3L6R - chain A; structure by X-ray diffraction, 1.70 A resolution.

[Chain A]
Name: Serine racemase
Source organism: Homo sapiens
Notes: EC 5.1.1.18
UniProtKB: Q9GZT4 (SRR_HUMAN); residues 1-340 here = UniProt positions 1-340
Amino-acid sequence (346 residues; each row starts with the number of its first residue):
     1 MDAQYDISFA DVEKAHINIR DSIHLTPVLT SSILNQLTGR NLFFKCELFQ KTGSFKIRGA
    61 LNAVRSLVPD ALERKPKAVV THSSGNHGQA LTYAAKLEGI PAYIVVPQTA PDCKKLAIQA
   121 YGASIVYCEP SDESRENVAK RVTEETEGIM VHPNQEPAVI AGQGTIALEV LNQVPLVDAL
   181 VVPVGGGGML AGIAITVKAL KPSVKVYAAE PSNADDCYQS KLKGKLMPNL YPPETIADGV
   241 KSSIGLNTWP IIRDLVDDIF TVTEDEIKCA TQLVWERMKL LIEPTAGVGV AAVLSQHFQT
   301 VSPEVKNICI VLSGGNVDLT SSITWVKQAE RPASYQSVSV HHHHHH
Disordered / not traced: 1-2, 69-75, 330-346
Construct notes: engineered mutation Asp2 (Cys in Q9GZT4), Asp6 (Cys in Q9GZT4); expression tag (341-346)
Modified positions: Mse1 (selenomethionine); Lys56 ((2S)-2-amino-6-[[3-hydroxy-2-methyl-5-(phosphonooxymethyl)pyridin-4-yl]methylideneamino]hexanoic acid; LLP); Mse150, Mse189, Mse227, Mse278 (selenomethionine; parent Met)
Ion coordination: Mn2+: Glu210, Ala214, Asp216
Residues lining bound ligands: malonate ion (MLI): Lys56, His82, Ser83, Ser84, Gly85, Asn86, His87, Arg135, Pro153, Asn154, Gly239, Ser242
Curated features (UniProtKB/Swiss-Prot):
  - active site (Proton acceptor): Lys56, Ser84
  - binding site (Mg(2+)): Glu13, Asp178, Glu210, Ala214, Asp216, Asn247
  - binding site (ATP): Ser31, Ser32, Ile33, Lys51, Thr52, Gln89, Tyr121, Lys279, Asn316
  - binding site (Ca(2+)): Pro69, Thr81, Glu210, Ala214, Asp216, Asn247
  - binding site (pyridoxal 5'-phosphate): Asn86, Asn154, Gly185, Gly186, Gly187, Gly188, Mse189, Ser313
  - binding site (Mn(2+)): Glu210, Ala214, Asp216
  - modified residue: Lys56 (N6-(pyridoxal phosphate)lysine), Cys113 (S-nitrosocysteine)

[Summary]
Chain A binds malonate ion. The Mn2+ site is built by Glu210, Ala214 and Asp216. From UniProt: active-site
residues Lys56 and Ser84, 6 Mg2+-binding residues, 9 ATP-binding residues and 6 Ca2+-binding residues.
Chain A is Serine racemase (Homo sapiens); the structure, The structure of mammalian serine racemase: Evidence
for conformational changes upon inhibitor binding, was determined by X-ray diffraction (same publication as
3HMK, 3L6B and 3L6C).
